PDB entry 6VRD | X-ray diffraction, 1.30 A resolution | chains A and B of the 3 polymer chains in the assembly

[Chain A]
Name: Ribonuclease H1
From: Homo sapiens
Notes: EC 3.1.26.4
UniProt: O60930 (RNH1_HUMAN); residues 1-286 here = UniProt positions 1-286
Sequence (294 residues; each row starts with the number of its first residue; numbers below 1 keep their minus sign (His-7 is residue -7)):
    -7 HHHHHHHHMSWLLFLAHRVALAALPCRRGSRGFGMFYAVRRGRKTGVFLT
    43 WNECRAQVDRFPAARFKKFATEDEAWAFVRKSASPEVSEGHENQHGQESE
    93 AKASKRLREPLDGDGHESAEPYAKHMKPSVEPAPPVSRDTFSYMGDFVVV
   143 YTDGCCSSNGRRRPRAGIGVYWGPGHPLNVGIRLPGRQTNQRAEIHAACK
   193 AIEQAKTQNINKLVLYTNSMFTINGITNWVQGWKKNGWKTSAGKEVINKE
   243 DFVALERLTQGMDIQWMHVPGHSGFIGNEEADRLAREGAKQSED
Disordered / not traced: -7 to 136, 286
Differences from the reference sequence: expression tag (-7 to 0); engineered mutation Asn210 (Asp in O60930)
Swiss-Prot annotation at these positions:
  - binding site (Mg(2+)): Asp145, Glu186, Asp274
  - natural variant: Val142 (V142I: In PEOB2), Ala185 (A185V: In PEOB2)

[Chain B]
Molecule: 20-nt RNA strand
Sequence (20 nucleotides; each row starts with the number of its first residue):
     1 UGGCGAGUGGGUGAGUGAGG

[How chain A and chain B interact]
Contacting residue pairs (30; chain A residue first):
  Asp145(A) - G15(B)  phosphate contact
  Gly146(A) - G15(B)  sugar contact
  Cys147(A) - G15(B)  phosphate contact
  Cys147(A) - U16(B)  phosphate contact
  Cys148(A) - G15(B)  hydrogen bond to the sugar
  Cys148(A) - U16(B)  phosphate contact
  Ser149(A) - U16(B)  phosphate contact
  Ser149(A) - G17(B)  phosphate contact
  Ser150(A) - U16(B)  hydrogen bond to the phosphate
  Ser150(A) - G17(B)  phosphate contact
  Asn151(A) - G15(B)  hydrogen bond to the base
  Asn151(A) - U16(B)  hydrogen bond to the sugar
  Arg153(A) - U16(B)  sugar contact
  Arg153(A) - G17(B)  hydrogen bond to the sugar
  Asn182(A) - A14(B)  hydrogen bond to the base
  Asn182(A) - G15(B)  hydrogen bond to the sugar
  Gln183(A) - G13(B)  hydrogen bond to the base
  Glu186(A) - A14(B)  hydrogen bond to the sugar
  Asn210(A) - G13(B)  hydrogen bond to the sugar
  Asn210(A) - A14(B)  hydrogen bond to the phosphate
  Asn210(A) - G15(B)  hydrogen bond to the phosphate
  Ser211(A) - G13(B)  sugar contact
  Met212(A) - U12(B)  sugar contact
  Met212(A) - G13(B)  hydrogen bond to the sugar
  Asn216(A) - U12(B)  sugar contact
  Lys236(A) - C4(B)  salt bridge to the phosphate
  Lys236(A) - G5(B)  salt bridge to the phosphate
  Glu237(A) - C4(B)  phosphate contact
  His260(A) - G13(B)  hydrogen bond to the phosphate
  His260(A) - A14(B)  salt bridge to the phosphate
Other interface residues (no listed pair), chain A (20 interface residues in all): Val261, Gly263

[Overview]
The interface between chain A and chain B involves 20 residues on one side and 8 on the other, with 14
hydrogen bonds and 3 salt bridges. Polar pairs include Asn151(A)-G15(B), Asn182(A)-A14(B) and
Gln183(A)-G13(B). From UniProt: 3 Mg2+-binding residues on chain A.
Chain A is Ribonuclease H1 (Homo sapiens) and chain B is a 20-nt RNA strand; the structure, Crystal structure
of RNase H/RNA/PS-ASO complex at an atomic level, was determined by X-ray diffraction.
